PDB entry 4E9G | X-ray diffraction, 2.35 A resolution | chains A and D of the 3 polymer chains in the assembly

Chain A:
Name: Methyl-CpG-binding domain protein 4
Source organism: Homo sapiens
Notes: EC 3.2.2.-; fragment: glycosylase domain of MBD4 (residues 426-580)
UniProtKB: O95243 (MBD4_HUMAN); residues 427-580 here = UniProt positions 427-580
Chain sequence (161 residues; each row starts with the number of its first residue):
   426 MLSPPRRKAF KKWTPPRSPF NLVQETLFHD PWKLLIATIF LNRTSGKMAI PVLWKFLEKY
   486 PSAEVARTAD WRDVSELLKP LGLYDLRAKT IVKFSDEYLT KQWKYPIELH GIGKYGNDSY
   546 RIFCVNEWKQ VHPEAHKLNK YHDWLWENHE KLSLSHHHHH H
Not modelled in the structure: 426-437, 576-586
Differences from the reference sequence: expression tag (426, 581-586); engineered mutation Ala560 (Asp in O95243)
Curated features (UniProtKB/Swiss-Prot):
  - modified residue: Ser428 (Phosphoserine)
  - natural variant: Arg431 to Ser580 (deletion: In TPDS2), Arg468 (R468W: In UVM1), Arg546 to Ser580 (deletion: In TPDS2), Leu563 to Ser580 (deletion: In TPDS2 and UVM1), His567 (deletion: In TPDS2), Trp569 to Ser580 (deletion: In UVM1)
From the paper describing this entry:
  - binding site for the 12-nt DNA strand: Leu447 to Gln449, Leu466, Arg468, Gly471, Tyr540
  - binding site for the 12-nt DNA strand (chain D): Arg468, Leu506
  - mutagenesis - Q449A: abolished catalytic activity on all DNA substrates tested
  - specificity-determining residues: Val448 (proposed by the authors, not directly observed)

Chain D:
Molecule: 12-nt DNA strand
Sequence (12 nucleotides; row label = number of the first residue in the row):
     1 GCTGCGCGCT GG

Interface between chain A and chain D:
Pairs across the interface (18):
  Arg468(A) - DG6(D)  hydrogen bond to the base
  Thr469(A) - DG6(D)  base contact
  Met473(A) - DG8(D)  sugar contact
  Met473(A) - DC9(D)  sugar contact
  Lys504(A) - DC7(D)  sugar contact
  Pro505(A) - DC7(D)  phosphate contact
  Pro505(A) - DG8(D)  sugar contact
  Leu506(A) - DG6(D)  hydrogen bond to the base
  Leu506(A) - DC7(D)  base contact
  Gly507(A) - DG6(D)  base contact
  Gly507(A) - DC7(D)  hydrogen bond to the sugar
  Leu508(A) - DC5(D)  base contact
  Leu508(A) - DG6(D)  hydrogen bond to the sugar
  Tyr509(A) - DG6(D)  hydrogen bond to the phosphate
  Tyr509(A) - DC7(D)  hydrogen bond to the phosphate
  Asp510(A) - DG6(D)  hydrogen bond to the phosphate
  Leu511(A) - DC5(D)  base contact
  Leu511(A) - DG6(D)  hydrogen bond to the phosphate
Also at the interface, not in a pair above, chain A (12 interface residues in all): Lys472
Also at the interface, not in a pair above, chain D (7 interface residues in all): DG4, DT10

Overview:
12 residues of chain A face 7 of chain D across their interface; the contacts include 8 hydrogen bonds. Polar
contacts include Arg468(A)-DG6(D), Leu506(A)-DG6(D) and Gly507(A)-DC7(D). The paper reports a binding site for
the 12-nt DNA strand at Leu447(A), Leu466(A) and Arg468(A) among others; Q449A of chain A abolishes catalytic
activity on all DNA substrates tested.
Here chain A is Methyl-CpG-binding domain protein 4 (Homo sapiens) and chain D is a 12-nt DNA strand. Entry
4E9G (structure of the glycosylase domain of MBD4 bound to thymine containing DNA) was determined by X-ray
diffraction (same publication as 4E9E, 4E9F, 4E9H, 4EA4 and 4EA5).
